PDB entry 1VRR | X-ray diffraction, 2.70 A resolution | chains D and B of the 4 polymer chains in the assembly

== Chain D ==
Molecule: 14-nt DNA strand
Sequence (14 nucleotides; row label = number of the first residue in the row):
     1 TTATAGATCT ATAA

== Chain B ==
Name: BstYI
From: Geobacillus stearothermophilus
Notes: EC 3.1.21.4
Sequence (203 residues; each row starts with the number of its first residue):
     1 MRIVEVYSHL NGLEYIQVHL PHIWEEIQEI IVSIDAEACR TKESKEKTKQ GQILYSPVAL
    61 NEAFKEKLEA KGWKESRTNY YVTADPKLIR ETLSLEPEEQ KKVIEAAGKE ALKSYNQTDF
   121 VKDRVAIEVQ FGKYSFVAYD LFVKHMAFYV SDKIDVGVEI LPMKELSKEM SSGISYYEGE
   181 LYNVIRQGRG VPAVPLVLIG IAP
From the paper describing this entry:
  - binding site for the 14-nt DNA strand (chain D): Tyr115, Lys133, Ser172
  - catalytic residues: Asp119, Glu128, Gln130
  - catalytic residues: Glu75 (proposed by the authors, not directly observed)
  - specificity-determining residues: Lys133, Ser172
  - binding site for the 14-nt DNA strand: Lys133
  - mutagenesis - S172N/G173S: abolished catalytic activity (citing earlier work)
  - mutagenesis - K133N/S172N: abolished catalytic activity on GGATCC (citing earlier work)

== Chain D / chain B interface ==
Contacting residue pairs (10; chain D residue first):
  DA3(D) with Lys164(B), salt bridge to the phosphate
  DT4(D) with Tyr134(B), sugar contact; Tyr176(B), hydrogen bond to the phosphate
  DA5(D) with Lys133(B), hydrogen bond to the base; Tyr134(B), hydrogen bond to the phosphate; Ser172(B), base contact
  DG6(D) with Lys133(B), hydrogen bond to the base
  DA7(D) with Lys133(B), base contact
  DA13(D) with Arg77(B), phosphate contact
  DA14(D) with Arg77(B), sugar contact
Also at the interface, not in a pair above, chain D (8 interface residues in all): DT2
Also at the interface, not in a pair above, chain B (8 interface residues in all): Thr48, Gly173

== Overview ==
The chain D/chain B interface involves 8 residues from each chain, with 4 hydrogen bonds and 1 salt bridge.
Polar pairs include DA5(D)-Lys133(B), DG6(D)-Lys133(B) and DT4(D)-Tyr176(B). From the paper: catalytic
residues Asp119(B), Glu128(B) and Gln130(B) among others; S172N/G173S of chain B abolish catalytic activity.
Chain D is a 14-nt DNA strand and chain B is BstYI (Geobacillus stearothermophilus); the structure, Crystal
structure of the restriction endonuclease BstYI complex with DNA, was determined by X-ray diffraction.
